6S34 - chains A and B; structure by X-ray diffraction, 1.35 A resolution.

[Chain A]
Molecule: Insulin A chain
From: Homo sapiens
UniProt: P01308 (INS_HUMAN); residues 1-21 here correspond to UniProt positions 90-110 (UniProt number = residue number + 89)
Sequence (21 residues; each row starts with the number of its first residue):
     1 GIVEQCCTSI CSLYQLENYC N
Cystine bridges: Cys-6/Cys-11

[Chain B]
Molecule: Insulin B chain
From: Homo sapiens
UniProt: P01308 (INS_HUMAN); residues 1-30 here correspond to UniProt positions 25-54 (UniProt number = residue number + 24)
Sequence (30 residues; numbered 1 to 30; the number before each row is that of its first residue):
     1 FVNQHLCGSH LVEALYLVCG ERGFFYTPKT

[Chain A / chain B interface]
Disulfides between the chains: Cys-7(A)/Cys-7(B), Cys-20(A)/Cys-19(B)
Contacting residue pairs (42):
  Gly-1(A) with Thr-30(B)
  Ile-2(A) with Leu-11(B), hydrophobic; Leu-15(B), hydrophobic; Thr-27(B)
  Val-3(A) with Pro-28(B), hydrophobic
  Cys-6(A) with Gln-4(B); His-5(B); Leu-6(B), hydrogen bond (backbone-backbone); Leu-11(B), hydrophobic
  Cys-7(A) with His-5(B); Leu-6(B); Cys-7(B), disulfide
  Thr-8(A) with His-5(B), hydrogen bond (backbone-side chain)
  Ser-9(A) with His-5(B)
  Ile-10(A) with Asn-3(B); Gln-4(B); His-5(B)
  Cys-11(A) with Val-2(B); Asn-3(B); Gln-4(B), hydrogen bond (backbone-backbone); Leu-6(B), hydrophobic
  Ser-12(A) with Val-2(B); Asn-3(B)
  Leu-13(A) with Val-2(B); Val-18(B), hydrophobic
  Leu-16(A) with Val-2(B), hydrophobic; Leu-11(B), hydrophobic; Leu-15(B)
  Glu-17(A) with Val-18(B); Arg-22(B), salt bridge
  Asn-18(A) with Phe-25(B)
  Tyr-19(A) with Leu-15(B), hydrophobic; Phe-24(B); Phe-25(B), hydrogen bond (backbone-backbone)
  Cys-20(A) with Cys-19(B), disulfide; Arg-22(B); Gly-23(B); Phe-25(B)
  Asn-21(A) with Arg-22(B), hydrogen bond (side chain-backbone); Gly-23(B), hydrogen bond (backbone-backbone); Phe-24(B); Phe-25(B)
Other interface residues (no listed pair), chain A (18 interface residues in all): Glu-4
Other interface residues (no listed pair), chain B (19 interface residues in all): Ala-14, Tyr-26

[In short]
18 residues of chain A and 19 residues of chain B are in contact; the contacts include 2 disulfide bonds, 6
hydrogen bonds and 1 salt bridge. Polar contacts include Glu-17(A)/Arg-22(B), Thr-8(A)/His-5(B) and
Asn-21(A)/Arg-22(B).
Chain A is Insulin A chain and chain B is Insulin B chain, both from Homo sapiens; the structure, Zinc free,
dimeric human insulin, was determined by X-ray diffraction.
